Entry 8FS7 (electron microscopy, 2.85 A resolution); this record covers chains A and K of the 11 polymer chains in the assembly.

# Chain A
Name: Checkpoint protein RAD24
Source organism: Saccharomyces cerevisiae
UniProt: P32641 (RAD24_YEAST); residues 1-545 here = UniProt positions 1-545
Chain sequence (545 residues; numbered 1 to 545; the number before each row is that of its first residue):
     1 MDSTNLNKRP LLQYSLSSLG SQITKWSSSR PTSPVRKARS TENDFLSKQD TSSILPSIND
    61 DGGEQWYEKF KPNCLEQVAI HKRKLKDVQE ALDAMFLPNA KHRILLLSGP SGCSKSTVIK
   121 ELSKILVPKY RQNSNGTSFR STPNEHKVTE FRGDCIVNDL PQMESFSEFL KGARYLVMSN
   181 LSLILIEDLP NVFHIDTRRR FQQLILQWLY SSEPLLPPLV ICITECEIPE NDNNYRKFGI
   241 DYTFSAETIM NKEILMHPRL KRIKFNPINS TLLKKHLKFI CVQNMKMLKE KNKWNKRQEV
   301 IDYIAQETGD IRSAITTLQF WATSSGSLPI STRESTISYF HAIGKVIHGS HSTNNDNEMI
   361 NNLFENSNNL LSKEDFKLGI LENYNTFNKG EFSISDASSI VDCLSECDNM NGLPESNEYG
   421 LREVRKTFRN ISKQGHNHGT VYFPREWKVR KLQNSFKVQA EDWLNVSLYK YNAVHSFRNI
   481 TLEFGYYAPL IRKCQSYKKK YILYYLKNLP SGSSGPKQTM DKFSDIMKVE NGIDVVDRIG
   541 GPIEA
Not modelled in the structure: 1-62, 135-145, 500-532
Ion coordination: Mg2+: Ser-116 (together with ATP-gamma-S)
Ligand contacts: ATP-gamma-S (AGS; phosphothiophosphoric acid-adenylate ester): Tyr-67, Phe-70, Lys-71, Pro-72, Gln-77, Val-78, Ala-79, Ser-111, Gly-112, Cys-113, Ser-114, Lys-115, Ser-116, Thr-117, Glu-187, Thr-224, His-276, Ile-311, Arg-312, Ile-315
Curated features (UniProtKB/Swiss-Prot):
  - binding site (ATP): Gly-109 to Ser-116
What the authors report for this chain:
  - binding site for Template strand: Met-163
  - binding site for Primer strand 1: Arg-199

# Chain K
Molecule: Primer strand 2
Sequence (20 nucleotides; each row starts with the number of its first residue):
     1 GATTCGTATC GCCTATACCG
Not modelled in the structure: 11-20

# Chain A / chain K interface
Contacting residue pairs (14):
  Lys-82(A) / DA8(K)  salt bridge to the phosphate
  Phe-340(A) / DG1(K)  base contact
  His-341(A) / DG1(K)  base contact
  Gly-344(A) / DG1(K)  sugar contact
  Lys-345(A) / DG1(K)  sugar contact
  His-348(A) / DG1(K)  phosphate contact
  His-348(A) / DA2(K)  phosphate contact
  Gly-349(A) / DG1(K)  sugar contact
  Ser-350(A) / DG1(K)  sugar contact
  His-351(A) / DA2(K)  salt bridge to the phosphate
  His-436(A) / DT3(K)  phosphate contact
  Asn-437(A) / DT3(K)  phosphate contact
  His-438(A) / DA2(K)  phosphate contact
  His-438(A) / DT3(K)  hydrogen bond to the phosphate
Also at the interface, not in a pair above, chain A (15 interface residues in all): Gly-439, Thr-440, Val-441

# Overview
15 residues of chain A face 4 of chain K across their interface, with 1 hydrogen bond and 2 salt bridges.
Among the polar pairs are His-438(A)/DT3(K), Lys-82(A)/DA8(K) and His-351(A)/DA2(K). Chain A binds
ATP-gamma-S. From the paper: a binding site for Template strand at Met-163(A); a binding site for Primer
strand 1 at Arg-199(A).
Chain A is Checkpoint protein RAD24 (Saccharomyces cerevisiae) and chain K is Primer strand 2; the structure,
Structure of S. cerevisiae Rad24-RFC loading the 9-1-1 clamp onto a 10-nt gapped DNA in step ..., was
determined by electron microscopy together with 8FS3, 8FS4, 8FS5, 8FS6 and 8FS8 from the same study.
